PDB entry 6VY2 | electron microscopy, 4.86 A resolution (low resolution: residue-level contacts below are approximate; hydrogen-bond / salt-bridge calls are withheld) | chains A and C of the 12 polymer chains in the assembly

[Chain A (and C)]
Protein: Glycoprotein 120
From: Human immunodeficiency virus 1
Notes: chain C of this document is another copy of the same molecule, construct and numbering; everything in this record applies to it too
UniProtKB: A0A0A7I3C6 (A0A0A7I3C6_9HIV1); the construct lacks a stretch of the UniProt sequence and is renumbered around it, so the offset changes along the chain: 35-132 = UniProt 31-128; 136-143 = UniProt 129-136; 148-150 = UniProt 137-139; 154-309 = UniProt 141-296; 4 more segments
Sequence (487 residues; row label = number of the first residue in the row; note: 14 numbers in that range are skipped by the numbering (no residue carries them; nothing is unmodelled there)):
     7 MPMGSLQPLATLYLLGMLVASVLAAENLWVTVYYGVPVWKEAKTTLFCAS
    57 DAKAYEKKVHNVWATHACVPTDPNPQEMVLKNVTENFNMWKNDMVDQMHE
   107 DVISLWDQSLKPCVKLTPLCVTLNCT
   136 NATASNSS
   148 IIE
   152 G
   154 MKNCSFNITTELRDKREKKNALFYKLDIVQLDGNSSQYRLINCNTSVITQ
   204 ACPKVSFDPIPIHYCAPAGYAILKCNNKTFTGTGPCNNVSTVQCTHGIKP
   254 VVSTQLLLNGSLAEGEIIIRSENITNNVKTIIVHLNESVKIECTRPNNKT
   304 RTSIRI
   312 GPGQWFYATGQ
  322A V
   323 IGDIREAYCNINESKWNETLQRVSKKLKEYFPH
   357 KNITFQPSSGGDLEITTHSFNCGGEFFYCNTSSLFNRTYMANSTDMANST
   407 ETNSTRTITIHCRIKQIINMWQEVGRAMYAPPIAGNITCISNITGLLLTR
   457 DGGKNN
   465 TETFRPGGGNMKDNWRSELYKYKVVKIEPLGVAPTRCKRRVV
Unresolved in the structure: 7-31, 503-506
Sequence notes: initiating methionine (7); expression tag (8-34); conflict Lys-64 (Glu60 in A0A0A7I3C6), Trp-316 (Ala301 in A0A0A7I3C6), Lys-490 (Glu473 in A0A0A7I3C6), Ile-491 (Val474 in A0A0A7I3C6), Glu-492 (Lys475 in A0A0A7I3C6), Arg-500 (Asn483 in A0A0A7I3C6), Cys-501 (Ala484 in A0A0A7I3C6), Lys-502 (Arg485 in A0A0A7I3C6)
Cystine bridges: Cys-119/Cys-205, Cys-126/Cys-196, Cys-131/Cys-157, Cys-228/Cys-239, Cys-296/Cys-331, Cys-378/Cys-445, Cys-385/Cys-418
Covalently attached groups: N-acetylglucosamine (NAG) linked to Asn-88, Asn-130, Asn-136, Asn-156, Asn-160, Asn-187, Asn-197, Asn-230, Asn-262, Asn-276, Asn-289, Asn-301, Asn-334, Asn-339, Asn-358, Asn-386, Asn-392, Asn-442, Asn-448, Asn-461; glycan linked to Asn-241
What the authors report for this chain:
  - post-translational modification sites: Asn-197, Asn-386
  - conformationally variable residues: Asn-197

[Chain A / chain C interface]
Pairs across the interface (8; chain A residue first):
  Thr-123(A) / Arg-166(C)
  Cys-126(A) / Leu-165(C)
  Val-127(A) / Leu-165(C)
  Val-127(A) / Asp-167(C)
  Thr-128(A) / Leu-165(C)
  Thr-128(A) / Asp-167(C)
  Cys-196(A) / Pro-313(C)
  Ser-199(A) / Pro-313(C)
Also at the interface, not in a pair above, chain A (8 interface residues in all): Asn-197, Val-200
Also at the interface, not in a pair above, chain C (5 interface residues in all): Glu-164

[In short]
Chain A and chain C form an interface of 8 and 5 residues respectively. N-acetylglucosamine is covalently
linked to Asn-88(A), Asn-130(A), Asn-136(A), Asn-156(A), Asn-160(A) and Asn-187(A) and 14 more. The paper
reports modification sites Asn-197(A) and Asn-386(A); conformational variability at Asn-197(A).
Both chains are Glycoprotein 120 (Human immunodeficiency virus 1). Entry 6VY2 (Cryo-EM structure of M1214_N1
Fab in complex with CH505 TF chimeric SOSIP.664 Env trimer) was determined by electron microscopy (same
publication as 6VU2).
